7B5Y - chains A and B of the 6 polymer chains in the assembly; structure by electron microscopy, 7.10 A resolution (low resolution: residue-level contacts below are approximate; hydrogen-bond / salt-bridge calls are withheld).

# Chain A (and B)
Protein: GntR family transcriptional regulator
From: Streptococcus agalactiae
Notes: chain B of this document is another copy of the same molecule, construct and numbering; everything in this record applies to it too
UniProtKB: K0JNC6 (K0JNC6_STRAG); numbering as in UniProt (aligned over 1-213)
Amino-acid sequence (215 residues; numbered -1 to 213; the number before each row is that of its first residue; numbers below 1 keep their minus sign (Gly-1 is residue -1)):
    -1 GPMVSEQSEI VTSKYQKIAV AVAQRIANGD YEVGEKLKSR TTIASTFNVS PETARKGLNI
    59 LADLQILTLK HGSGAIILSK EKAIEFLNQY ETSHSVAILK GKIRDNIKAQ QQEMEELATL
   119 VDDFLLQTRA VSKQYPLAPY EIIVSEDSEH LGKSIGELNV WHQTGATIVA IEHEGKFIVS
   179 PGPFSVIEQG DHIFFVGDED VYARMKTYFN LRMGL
Unresolved in the structure: -1 to 6, 213 (chain B: -1 to 6, 211-213)
Sequence notes: expression tag (-1 to 0)
Ligand contacts: 2BA ((2R,3R,3aS,5R,7aR,9R,10R,10aS,12R,14aR)-2,9-bis(6-amino-9H-purin-9-yl)octahydro-2H,7H-difuro[3,2-d:3',2'-j][1,3,7,9,2,8 ]tetraoxadiphosphacyclododecine-3,5,10,12-tetrol 5,12-dioxide): Ile153, Gly154, Asn157, Val158, Trp159, His160, Ala164, Thr165, Ile166, Pro179, Gly180, Pro181
From the paper describing this entry:
  - mutagenesis - W159A: increased binding to target DNA

# Chain A / chain B interface
Contacting residue pairs (31):
  Ser91(A) - Arg127(B)
  His92(A) - Arg127(B)
  Val94(A) - Leu123(B)
  Ala95(A) - Leu123(B)
  Ala95(A) - Arg127(B)
  Lys98(A) - Val119(B)
  Lys98(A) - Asp120(B)
  Lys98(A) - Leu123(B)
  Arg102(A) - Ala116(B)
  Arg102(A) - Asp120(B)
  Ile105(A) - Met112(B)
  Ile105(A) - Leu115(B)
  Ile105(A) - Ala116(B)
  Gln108(A) - Met112(B)
  Gln109(A) - Gln109(B)
  Gln109(A) - Met112(B)
  Gln109(A) - Glu113(B)
  Met112(A) - Ile105(B)
  Met112(A) - Gln108(B)
  Met112(A) - Gln109(B)
  Glu113(A) - Gln109(B)
  Ala116(A) - Arg102(B)
  Ala116(A) - Ile105(B)
  Asp120(A) - Lys98(B)
  Asp120(A) - Arg102(B)
  Leu123(A) - Val94(B)
  Leu123(A) - Ala95(B)
  Leu123(A) - Lys98(B)
  Thr126(A) - Ser91(B)
  Arg127(A) - Gln87(B)
  Ser130(A) - Gln87(B)
Other interface residues (no listed pair), chain A (21 interface residues in all): Gln87, Ile101, Leu115, Val119
Other interface residues (no listed pair), chain B (20 interface residues in all): Ile101, Lys106, Ser130

# In short
21 residues of chain A face 20 of chain B across their interface. Chain A binds compound 2BA. From the paper:
W159A of chain A increases binding to target DNA.
Chain A and chain B are both GntR family transcriptional regulator (Streptococcus agalactiae); the structure,
S. agalactiae BusR in complex with its busAB-promotor DNA, was determined by electron microscopy together with
7B5T, 7B5U, 7B5W and 7OZ3 from the same study.
